Entry 3S8Z (X-ray diffraction, 2.80 A resolution); this record covers chain A.

# Chain A
Protein: Low-density lipoprotein receptor-related protein 6
Organism: Homo sapiens
Notes: fragment: E3E4, residues 629-1243
UniProt: O75581 (LRP6_HUMAN); numbering as in UniProt (aligned over 629-1243)
Sequence (623 residues; numbered 621 to 1243; the number before each row is that of its first residue):
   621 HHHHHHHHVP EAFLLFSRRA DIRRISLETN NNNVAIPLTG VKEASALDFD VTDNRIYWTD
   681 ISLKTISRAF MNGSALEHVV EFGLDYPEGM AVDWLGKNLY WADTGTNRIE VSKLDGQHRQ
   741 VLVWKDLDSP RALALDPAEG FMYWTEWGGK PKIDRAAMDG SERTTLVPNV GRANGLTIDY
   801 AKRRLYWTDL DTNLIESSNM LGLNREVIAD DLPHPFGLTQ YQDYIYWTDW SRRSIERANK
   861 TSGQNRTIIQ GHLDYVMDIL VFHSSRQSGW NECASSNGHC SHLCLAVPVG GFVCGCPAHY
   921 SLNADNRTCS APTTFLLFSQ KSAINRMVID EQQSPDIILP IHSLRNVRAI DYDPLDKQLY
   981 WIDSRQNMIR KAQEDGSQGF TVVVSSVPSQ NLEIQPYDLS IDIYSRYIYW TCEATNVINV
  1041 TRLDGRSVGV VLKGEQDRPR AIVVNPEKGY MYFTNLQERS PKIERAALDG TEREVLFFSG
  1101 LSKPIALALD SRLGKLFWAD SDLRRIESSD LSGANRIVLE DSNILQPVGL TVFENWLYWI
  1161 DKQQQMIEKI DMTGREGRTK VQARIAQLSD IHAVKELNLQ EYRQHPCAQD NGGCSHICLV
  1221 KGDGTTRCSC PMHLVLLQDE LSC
Disordered / not traced: 621-628, 1005-1013
Disulfides: C893-C904, C900-C914, C916-C929, C1207-C1218, C1214-C1228, C1230-C1243
Glycans and other covalent adducts: N-acetylglucosamine (NAG) linked to N692, N859, N926, N1039
Sequence notes: expression tag (621-628); variant I1062 (Val in O75581)
UniProt features mapped onto this chain:
  - glycosylation (N-linked (GlcNAc...) asparagine): N692, N859, N865, N926, N1039
  - natural variant: I1062 (V1062I: this construct carries the variant)

# In short
Covalently linked N-acetylglucosamine: at N692, N859, N926 and N1039.
Chain A is Low-density lipoprotein receptor-related protein 6 (Homo sapiens); the structure, Crystal structure
of LRP6-E3E4, was determined by X-ray diffraction, deposited together with 3S94 and 3S8V.
